Entry 7MLV (electron microscopy, 4.10 A resolution (low resolution: residue-level contacts below are approximate; hydrogen-bond / salt-bridge calls are withheld)); this record covers chains L and A of the 12 polymer chains in the assembly.

[Chain L]
Protein: 3D1 Fab Heavy Chain
Source organism: Rattus norvegicus
Notes: antibody fragment or engineered binder
Sequence (118 residues; each row starts with the number of its first residue):
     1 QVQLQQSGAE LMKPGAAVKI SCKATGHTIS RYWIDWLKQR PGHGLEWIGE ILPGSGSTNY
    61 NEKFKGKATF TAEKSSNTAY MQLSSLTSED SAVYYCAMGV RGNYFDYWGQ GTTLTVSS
Not modelled in the structure: 1, 117-118
Disulfides: Cys22-Cys96

[Chain A]
Protein: Glycine receptor alpha 1
Source organism: Sus scrofa
Reference sequence: F1RQB7 (F1RQB7_PIG); residues -27 to 428 here correspond to UniProt positions 1-456 (UniProt number = residue number + 28)
Sequence (456 residues; each row starts with the number of its first residue; numbers below 1 keep their minus sign (Met-27 is residue -27)):
   -27 MYRFNTLRLY LWETIVFFSL AASKEAEAAR SASKPMSPSD FLDKLMGRTS GYDARIRPNF
    33 KGPPVNVSCN IFINSFGSIA ETTMDYRVNI FLRQQWNDPR LAYNEYPDDS LDLDPSMLDS
    93 IWKPDLFFAN EKGAHFHEIT TDNKLLRISR NGNVLYSIRI TLTLACPMDL KNFPMDVQTC
   153 IMQLESFGYT MNDLIFEWQE QGAVQVADGL TLPQFILKEE KDLRYCTKHY NTGKFTCIEA
   213 RFHLERQMGY YLIQMYIPSL LIVILSWISF WINMDAAPAR VGLGITTVLT MTTQSSGSRA
   273 SLPKVSYVKA IDIWMAVCLL FVFSALLEYA AVNFVSRQHK ELLRFRRKRR HHKSPMLNLF
   333 QEDEAGEGRF NFSAYGMGPA CLQAKDGISV KGANNTTTNP PPAPSKSPEE MRKLFIQRAK
   393 KIDKISRIGF PMAFLIFNMF YWIIYKIVRR EDVHNQ
Not modelled in the structure: -27 to 9, 104-112, 304-394, 420-428
Disulfides: Cys138-Cys152, Cys198-Cys209
Glycans and other covalent adducts: N-acetylglucosamine (NAG) linked to Asn38
What the authors report for this chain:
  - post-translational modification sites: Asn38

[Interface between chain L and chain A]
Contacting residue pairs (21):
  Arg31(L) with Lys200(A); His201(A)
  Tyr32(L) with Thr199(A); His201(A)
  Trp33(L) with His201(A); Tyr202(A); Gly205(A); Lys206(A)
  Leu52(L) with Asn203(A)
  Ser55(L) with Asn203(A)
  Ser57(L) with Asn203(A)
  Gly99(L) with Lys206(A)
  Val100(L) with Thr199(A); His201(A); Lys206(A)
  Arg101(L) with Met163(A); Tyr197(A); Thr199(A)
  Gly102(L) with Lys206(A)
  Asn103(L) with Asn164(A); Lys206(A)

[Overview]
Chain L and chain A form an interface of 11 and 10 residues respectively. N-acetylglucosamine is covalently
linked to Asn38(A). From the paper: a modification site at Asn38(A).
Chain L is 3D1 Fab Heavy Chain (Rattus norvegicus) and chain A is Glycine receptor alpha 1 (Sus scrofa); the
structure, Cryo-EM reveals partially and fully assembled native glycine receptors,homomeric tetramer, was
determined by electron microscopy (same publication as 7MLU and 7MLY).
